PDB entry 2P1E | X-ray diffraction, 1.90 A resolution | chain A

Chain A:
Molecule: Glyoxalase II
Source organism: Leishmania infantum
Notes: EC 3.1.2.6
UniProt: Q2PYN0 (Q2PYN0_LEIIN); numbering as in UniProt (aligned over 1-295)
Chain sequence (311 residues; numbered -15 to 295; the number before each row is that of its first residue; numbers below 1 keep their minus sign (His-15 is residue -15)):
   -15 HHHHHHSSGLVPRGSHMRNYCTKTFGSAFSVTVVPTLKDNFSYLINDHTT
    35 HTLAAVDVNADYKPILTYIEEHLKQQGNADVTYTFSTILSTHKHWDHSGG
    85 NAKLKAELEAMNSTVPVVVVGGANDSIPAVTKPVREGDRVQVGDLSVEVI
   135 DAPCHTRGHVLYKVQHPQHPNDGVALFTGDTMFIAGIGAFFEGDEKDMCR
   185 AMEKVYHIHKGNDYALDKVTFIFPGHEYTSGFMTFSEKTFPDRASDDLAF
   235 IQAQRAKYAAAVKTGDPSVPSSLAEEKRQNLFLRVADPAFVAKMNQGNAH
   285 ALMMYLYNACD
Unresolved in the structure: -15 to 0, 58-65, 93-98, 294-295
Construct notes: expression tag (-15 to 0)
Bound ions: Zn2+ site 1: His76, His78, His139 (together with lactic acid); Zn2+ site 2: His81, Asp164, His210 (together with lactic acid)
Ligand contacts:
  - lactic acid (LAC): His76, His78, Asp80, His81, His139, Asp164, Phe175, His210, Tyr212
  - spermidine (SPD): Ile171, Gly172, Ala173, Tyr212, Phe216, Phe219, Phe266, Leu290, Tyr291, Ala293

Overview:
Chain A binds spermidine and lactic acid. His76, His78 and His139 form the Zn2+ site 1. His81, Asp164 and
His210 coordinate Zn2+ site 2.
Chain A is Glyoxalase II (Leishmania infantum); the structure, Crystal structure of the Leishmania infantum
glyoxalase II with D-Lactate at the active site, was determined by X-ray diffraction.
